Entry 9BOR (X-ray diffraction, 2.00 A resolution); this record covers chains B and C of the 3 polymer chains in the assembly.

# Chain B (and C)
Protein: Nuclear factor NF-kappa-B p50 subunit
Source organism: Mus musculus
Notes: chain C of this document is another copy of the same molecule, construct and numbering; everything in this record applies to it too
Reference sequence: P25799 (NFKB1_MOUSE); residue numbers follow UniProt; this construct covers 245-376
Sequence (132 residues; numbered 245 to 376; the number before each row is that of its first residue):
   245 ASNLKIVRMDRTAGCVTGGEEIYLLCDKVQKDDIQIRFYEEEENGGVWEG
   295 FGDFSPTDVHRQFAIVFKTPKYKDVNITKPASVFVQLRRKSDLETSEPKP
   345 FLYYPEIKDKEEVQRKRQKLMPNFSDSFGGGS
Not modelled in the structure: 245-246, 367-376 (chain C: 245-246, 355-376)
Small-molecule neighbours: (2R,3S)-heptane-1,2,3-triol (HT3): Y283, E284, E285, S326, V327, F328
UniProt features mapped onto this chain:
  - region: D370 to S376 (GRR)
  - motif: Q358 to K363 (Nuclear localization signal)
  - modified residue: S335 (Phosphoserine)
  - cross-link: K323 (Glycyl lysine isopeptide (Lys-Gly) (interchain with G-Cter in SUMO2))

# How chain B and chain C interact
Contacting residue pairs (33):
  V251(B) with H304(C)
  R252(B) with E265(C), salt bridge; Y267(C); D302(C), salt bridge; V310(C)
  M253(B) with Y267(C), hydrogen bond (backbone-side chain)
  D254(B) with D254(C); Y267(C), hydrogen bond (backbone-side chain)
  E265(B) with R252(C), salt bridge
  Y267(B) with R252(C); M253(C), hydrogen bond (side chain-backbone); D254(C), hydrogen bond (side chain-backbone); Y267(C); L269(C), hydrophobic
  L269(B) with Y267(C), hydrophobic; H304(C); A308(C), hydrophobic; V310(C), hydrophobic
  C270(B) with H304(C), hydrogen bond (backbone-side chain)
  D271(B) with R305(C), salt bridge
  D302(B) with R252(C), salt bridge
  H304(B) with V251(C); L269(C); C270(C), hydrogen bond (side chain-backbone); F307(C), hydrogen bond (side chain-backbone)
  R305(B) with D271(C), salt bridge; F307(C)
  F307(B) with H304(C), hydrogen bond (backbone-side chain); R305(C); F307(C), hydrophobic
  A308(B) with L269(C), hydrophobic
  V310(B) with R252(C); L269(C), hydrophobic

# In short
The chain B/chain C interface involves 15 residues from each chain, with 8 hydrogen bonds and 6 salt bridges.
Polar pairs include R252(B)-E265(C), R252(B)-D302(C) and D271(B)-R305(C). Ligands of chain B:
(2R,3S)-heptane-1,2,3-triol.
Chain B and chain C are both Nuclear factor NF-kappa-B p50 subunit (Mus musculus); the structure, IkappaBzeta
ankyrin repeat domain:NF-kappaB p50 homodimer complex at 2.0 Angstrom resolution, was determined by X-ray
diffraction.
